PDB entry 5GHF | X-ray diffraction, 2.00 A resolution | chains A and B

[Chain A (and B)]
Protein: Aminotransferase class-III
From: Ochrobactrum anthropi (strain ATCC 49188 / DSM 6882 / NCTC 12168)
Notes: chain B of this document is another copy of the same molecule, construct and numbering; everything in this record applies to it too
UniProtKB: A6WVC6 (A6WVC6_OCHA4); residues 1-456 here = UniProt positions 1-456
Sequence (456 residues; each row starts with the number of its first residue):
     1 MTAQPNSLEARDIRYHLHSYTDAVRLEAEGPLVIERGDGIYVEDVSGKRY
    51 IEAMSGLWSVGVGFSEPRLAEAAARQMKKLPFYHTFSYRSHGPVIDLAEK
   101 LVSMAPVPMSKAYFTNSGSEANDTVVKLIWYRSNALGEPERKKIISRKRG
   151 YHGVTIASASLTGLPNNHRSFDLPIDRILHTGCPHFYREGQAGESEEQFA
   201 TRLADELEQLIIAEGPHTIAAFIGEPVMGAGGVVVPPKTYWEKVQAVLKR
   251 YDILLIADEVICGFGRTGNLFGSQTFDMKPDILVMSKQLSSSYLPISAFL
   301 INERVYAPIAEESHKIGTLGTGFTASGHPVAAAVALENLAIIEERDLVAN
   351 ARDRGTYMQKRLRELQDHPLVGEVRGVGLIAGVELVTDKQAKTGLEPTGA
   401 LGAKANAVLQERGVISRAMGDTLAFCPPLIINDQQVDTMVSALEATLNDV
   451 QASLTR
Unresolved in the structure: 1-3, 85-91, 311-325 (chain B: 1-31, 456)
Residues lining bound ligands: 4'-deoxy-4'-aminopyridoxal-5'-phosphate (PMP): Ser-117, Gly-118, Ser-119, Asn-122, Tyr-151, His-152, Gly-153, Glu-225, Asp-258, Val-260, Ile-261, Ser-286, Lys-287

[Interface between chain A and chain B]
Pairs across the interface (193):
  Leu-8(A) with Ile-95(B)
  Arg-11(A) with Ile-95(B); Asp-96(B), salt bridge; Glu-99(B), salt bridge
  Asp-12(A) with Ser-90(B), hydrogen bond; Ile-95(B)
  Ile-13(A) with Lys-111(B)
  Arg-14(A) with Ser-110(B); Lys-111(B), hydrogen bond (backbone-side chain)
  Tyr-15(A) with Ala-98(B); Glu-99(B); Val-102(B), hydrophobic; Ser-110(B); Lys-111(B); Ala-112(B), hydrogen bond (backbone-backbone)
  His-16(A) with Thr-85(B); Ser-90(B); Val-94(B); Ala-98(B); Lys-111(B); Ala-112(B); Phe-114(B)
  Leu-17(A) with Lys-111(B); Ala-112(B), hydrogen bond (backbone-backbone); Tyr-113(B); Tyr-306(B), hydrophobic
  His-18(A) with Thr-85(B), hydrogen bond (side chain-backbone); Arg-89(B), hydrogen bond (side chain-backbone); Ser-90(B); Leu-319(B)
  Ser-19(A) with Thr-85(B); Phe-86(B); Ser-87(B); Tyr-113(B), hydrogen bond; Thr-321(B); Gly-322(B); Ser-326(B)
  Tyr-20(A) with Phe-86(B), hydrophobic; Ser-87(B), hydrogen bond (backbone-backbone); Thr-318(B), hydrogen bond (backbone-side chain); Leu-319(B), hydrogen bond (backbone-backbone); Gly-320(B); Thr-321(B), hydrogen bond (backbone-backbone); Gly-322(B)
  Thr-21(A) with Phe-86(B); Ser-87(B), hydrogen bond (side chain-backbone); Tyr-88(B), hydrogen bond (side chain-backbone); Thr-318(B), hydrogen bond (backbone-side chain); Leu-319(B), hydrogen bond (backbone-backbone)
  Asp-22(A) with Tyr-88(B), hydrogen bond (backbone-side chain); Ser-313(B); His-314(B), salt bridge; Gly-317(B); Thr-318(B)
  Ala-23(A) with Tyr-306(B); Ala-310(B), hydrophobic; Ser-313(B), hydrogen bond (backbone-side chain)
  Val-24(A) with Ala-310(B); His-314(B)
  Arg-25(A) with Tyr-88(B); His-314(B)
  Leu-26(A) with Tyr-88(B)
  Glu-27(A) with Tyr-306(B), hydrogen bond
  Pro-31(A) with Tyr-88(B); Ser-90(B)
  Leu-32(A) with Tyr-88(B), hydrogen bond (backbone-backbone); Arg-89(B); Ser-90(B), hydrogen bond (backbone-backbone)
  Val-33(A) with Ser-90(B); His-91(B)
  Ile-34(A) with Leu-80(B); Tyr-83(B), hydrophobic; Ser-90(B), hydrogen bond (backbone-backbone); His-91(B)
  Glu-35(A) with Lys-79(B), salt bridge; Leu-80(B)
  Arg-36(A) with Lys-79(B); Leu-80(B)
  Gly-37(A) with Lys-79(B), hydrogen bond (backbone-backbone); Leu-80(B)
  Glu-52(A) with Tyr-83(B), hydrogen bond
  Gly-56(A) with His-84(B)
  Leu-57(A) with His-84(B); Phe-86(B), hydrophobic; Thr-324(B)
  Val-60(A) with Phe-82(B), hydrophobic
  Phe-64(A) with Pro-81(B); Phe-82(B)
  Leu-69(A) with Met-77(B)
  Ala-70(A) with Met-77(B), hydrophobic; Lys-78(B)
  Ala-73(A) with Met-77(B), hydrophobic
  Met-77(A) with Leu-69(B); Ala-70(B), hydrophobic; Ala-73(B), hydrophobic; Tyr-293(B), hydrophobic; Leu-294(B), hydrophobic
  Lys-78(A) with Ala-70(B)
  Lys-79(A) with Glu-35(B), salt bridge; Arg-36(B); Gly-37(B), hydrogen bond (backbone-backbone)
  Leu-80(A) with Ile-34(B); Glu-35(B); Arg-36(B); Gly-37(B)
  Pro-81(A) with Phe-64(B); Ser-292(B); Tyr-293(B)
  Phe-82(A) with Leu-57(B); Ser-59(B); Val-60(B), hydrophobic; Phe-64(B); Ser-292(B)
  Tyr-83(A) with Ile-34(B), hydrophobic; Glu-52(B), hydrogen bond; Ile-415(B)
  His-84(A) with Gly-56(B); Leu-57(B); Arg-417(B)
  Asn-116(A) with Asn-116(B); Ser-117(B); Pro-295(B)
  Ser-117(A) with Asn-116(B); Glu-120(B), hydrogen bond; Phe-323(B)
  Ser-119(A) with Phe-323(B)
  Glu-120(A) with Ser-117(B), hydrogen bond; Glu-120(B)
  Asp-123(A) with Thr-155(B); Ile-156(B), hydrogen bond (side chain-backbone)
  Val-126(A) with Ile-156(B), hydrophobic
  Lys-127(A) with Val-154(B), hydrogen bond (side chain-backbone); Phe-171(B)
  Trp-130(A) with Ile-156(B), hydrophobic; Ser-170(B); Phe-171(B)
  Tyr-131(A) with Ser-170(B); Phe-171(B), hydrophobic
  Asn-134(A) with Ser-170(B), hydrogen bond (side chain-backbone); Asp-172(B), hydrogen bond
  Lys-142(A) with Asp-172(B), salt bridge
  Val-154(A) with Lys-127(B), hydrogen bond (backbone-side chain); Thr-321(B); Gly-322(B); Phe-323(B), hydrophobic
  Thr-155(A) with Asp-123(B)
  Ile-156(A) with Asp-123(B), hydrogen bond (backbone-side chain); Val-126(B), hydrophobic; Lys-127(B); Trp-130(B), hydrophobic; Ala-157(B), hydrophobic
  Ala-157(A) with Ile-156(B), hydrophobic
  Asn-166(A) with Ile-316(B); Thr-318(B); Gly-320(B)
  Asn-167(A) with Gly-320(B), hydrogen bond (side chain-backbone)
  Arg-169(A) with Tyr-131(B); Ile-316(B)
  Ser-170(A) with Trp-130(B); Tyr-131(B); Asn-134(B), hydrogen bond (backbone-side chain); Glu-312(B), hydrogen bond; Ile-316(B)
  Phe-171(A) with Lys-127(B); Trp-130(B); Tyr-131(B), hydrophobic; Gly-320(B)
  Asp-172(A) with Asn-134(B), hydrogen bond; Lys-142(B), salt bridge; Arg-177(B), salt bridge
  Arg-177(A) with Asp-172(B), salt bridge
  Lys-287(A) with Thr-324(B), hydrogen bond
  Ser-292(A) with Phe-82(B); His-328(B), hydrogen bond (backbone-side chain)
  Tyr-293(A) with Met-77(B); Pro-81(B), hydrophobic; His-328(B), hydrogen bond (backbone-side chain)
  Leu-294(A) with Met-77(B), hydrophobic; Leu-294(B), hydrophobic; His-328(B)
  Pro-295(A) with Asn-116(B); Pro-295(B); Ala-325(B), hydrophobic; His-328(B)
  His-328(A) with Ser-292(B), hydrogen bond (side chain-backbone); Tyr-293(B), hydrogen bond (side chain-backbone); Leu-294(B)
  Val-330(A) with Tyr-293(B); Leu-294(B), hydrophobic
  Gln-410(A) with Arg-89(B), hydrogen bond
  Ile-415(A) with Tyr-83(B)
  Arg-417(A) with Phe-86(B); Ser-87(B), hydrogen bond
Interface residues without a listed pair, chain A (81 interface residues in all): Gly-30, Val-42, Ser-59, Pro-67, Ala-74, Tyr-151, Ala-159, Leu-173
Interface residues without a listed pair, chain B (90 interface residues in all): Val-42, Pro-67, Ala-74, Gly-92, Leu-128, Ala-159, Arg-169, Ile-301, Glu-311, Val-330

[Summary]
The interface between chain A and chain B involves 81 residues on one side and 90 on the other; the contacts
include 44 hydrogen bonds and 9 salt bridges. Polar pairs include Arg-11(A)/Asp-96(B), Arg-11(A)/Glu-99(B) and
Asp-22(A)/His-314(B). Ligands of chain A: 4'-deoxy-4'-aminopyridoxal-5'-phosphate.
Both chains are Aminotransferase class-III (Ochrobactrum anthropi (strain ATCC 49188 / DSM 6882 / NCTC
12168)). Entry 5GHF (Transaminase with L-ala) was determined by X-ray diffraction together with 5GHG from the
same study.
